PDB entry 6C2S | X-ray diffraction, 2.85 A resolution | chains A and U of the 4 polymer chains in the assembly

== Chain A ==
Protein: Transcriptional regulator, MarR family
Organism: Rhodopseudomonas palustris (strain ATCC BAA-98 / CGA009)
UniProtKB: Q6N8V9 (Q6N8V9_RHOPA); numbering as in UniProt (aligned over 1-183)
Sequence (186 residues; numbered -2 to 183; the number before each row is that of its first residue; numbers below 1 keep their minus sign (Ser-2 is residue -2)):
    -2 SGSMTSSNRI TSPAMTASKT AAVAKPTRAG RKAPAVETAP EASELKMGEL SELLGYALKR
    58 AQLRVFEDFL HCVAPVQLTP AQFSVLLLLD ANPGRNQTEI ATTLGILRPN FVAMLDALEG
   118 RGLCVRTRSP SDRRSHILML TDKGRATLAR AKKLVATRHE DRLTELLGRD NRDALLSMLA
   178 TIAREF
Disordered / not traced: -2 to 39, 182-183
Sequence notes: expression tag (-2 to 0)
What the authors report for this chain:
  - binding site for the 23-nt DNA strand (chain U): Gln94, Pro106, Asn107, Arg123, Ser128, Arg131, Ser132, His133
  - binding site for the 23-nt DNA strand: Lys56, Arg125, Arg130
  - contacts within the chain: Asp129-Arg131 (salt bridge)
  - mutagenesis - R131A: abolished binding to the 23-nt DNA strand (chain U)
  - mutagenesis - K56A, Q94A, R125A, R130A: decreased binding to the 23-nt DNA strand (chain U)
  - mutagenesis - N107A: unchanged binding to the 23-nt DNA strand (chain U)
  - mutagenesis - T76A (Tm change 10 degC): decreased stability

== Chain U ==
Molecule: 23-nt DNA strand
Sequence (23 nucleotides; numbered 1 to 23; the number before each row is that of its first residue):
     1 TATTGTTATA CTCTATAACT ATA

== Interface between chain A and chain U ==
Pairs across the interface (20):
  Asn93(A) - DT4(U)  phosphate contact
  Asn93(A) - DG5(U)  phosphate contact
  Gln94(A) - DG5(U)  hydrogen bond to the phosphate
  Gln94(A) - DT6(U)  hydrogen bond to the phosphate
  Thr95(A) - DT4(U)  sugar contact
  Thr95(A) - DG5(U)  hydrogen bond to the phosphate
  Arg105(A) - DT6(U)  base contact
  Pro106(A) - DT6(U)  base contact
  Pro106(A) - DT7(U)  base contact
  Pro106(A) - DA8(U)  base contact
  Val109(A) - DT6(U)  phosphate contact
  Arg123(A) - DT6(U)  salt bridge to the phosphate
  Arg131(A) - DA2(U)  base contact
  Arg131(A) - DT3(U)  hydrogen bond to the sugar
  Arg131(A) - DT4(U)  sugar contact
  Arg131(A) - DG5(U)  sugar contact
  Ser132(A) - DT4(U)  phosphate contact
  Ser132(A) - DG5(U)  phosphate contact
  His133(A) - DG5(U)  hydrogen bond to the phosphate
  His133(A) - DT6(U)  phosphate contact

== Summary ==
10 residues of chain A and 7 residues of chain U are in contact, with 5 hydrogen bonds and 1 salt bridge.
Polar pairs include Arg131(A)-DT3(U), Gln94(A)-DG5(U) and Gln94(A)-DT6(U). From the paper: a binding site for
the 23-nt DNA strand (chain U) at Gln94(A), Pro106(A) and Asn107(A) among others; K56A, Q94A and R125A of
chain A, among others, reduce binding to the 23-nt DNA strand (chain U); 7 substitutions were tested in all.
Chain A is Transcriptional regulator, MarR family (Rhodopseudomonas palustris (strain ATCC BAA-98 / CGA009))
and chain U is a 23-nt DNA strand; the structure, Transcriptional repressor, CouR, bound to a 23-mer DNA
duplex, was determined by X-ray diffraction, deposited together with 6C28 and 6C9T.
